7D45 - chains C and I of the 11 polymer chains in the assembly; structure by electron microscopy, 3.80 A resolution.

[Chain C]
Name: Translation initiation factor eIF-2B subunit beta
From: Homo sapiens
UniProtKB: P49770 (EI2BB_HUMAN); residue numbers follow UniProt; this construct covers 1-351
Sequence (351 residues; row label = number of the first residue in the row):
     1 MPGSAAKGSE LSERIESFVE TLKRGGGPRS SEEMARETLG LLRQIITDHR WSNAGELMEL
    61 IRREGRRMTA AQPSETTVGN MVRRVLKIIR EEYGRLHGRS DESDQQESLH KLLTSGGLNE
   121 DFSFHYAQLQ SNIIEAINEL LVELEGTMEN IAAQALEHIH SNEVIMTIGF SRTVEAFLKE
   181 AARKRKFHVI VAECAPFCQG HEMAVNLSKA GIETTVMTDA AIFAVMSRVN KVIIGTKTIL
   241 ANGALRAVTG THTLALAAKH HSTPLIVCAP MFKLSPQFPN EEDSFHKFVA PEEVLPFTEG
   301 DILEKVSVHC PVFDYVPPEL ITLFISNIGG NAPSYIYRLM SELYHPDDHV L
Unresolved in the structure: 1-7, 99-125
Swiss-Prot annotation at these positions:
  - natural variant: Val85 (V85E: In VWM2), Ala127 (A127V: Found in a patient with Rett syndrome-like phenotype; uncertain significance), Ser171 (S171F: In VWM2), Pro196 (P196S: In VWM2), Gly200 (G200V: In VWM2), Glu213 (E213G: In VWM2), Cys268 (C268Y: In VWM2), Lys273 (K273R: In VWM2), Val316 (V316D: In VWM2), Gly329 (G329V: In VWM2)

[Chain I]
Name: Translation initiation factor eIF-2B subunit epsilon
From: Homo sapiens
UniProtKB: Q13144 (EI2BE_HUMAN); residue numbers follow UniProt; this construct covers 1-721
Sequence (721 residues; numbered 1 to 721; the number before each row is that of its first residue):
     1 MAAPVVAPPG VVVSRANKRS GAGPGGSGGG GARGAEEEPP PPLQAVLVAD SFDRRFFPIS
    61 KDQPRVLLPL ANVALIDYTL EFLTATGVQE TFVFCCWKAA QIKEHLLKSK WCRPTSLNVV
   121 RIITSELYRS LGDVLRDVDA KALVRSDFLL VYGDVISNIN ITRALEEHRL RRKLEKNVSV
   181 MTMIFKESSP SHPTRCHEDN VVVAVDSTTN RVLHFQKTQG LRRFAFPLSL FQGSSDGVEV
   241 RYDLLDCHIS ICSPQVAQLF TDNFDYQTRD DFVRGLLVNE EILGNQIHMH VTAKEYGARV
   301 SNLHMYSAVC ADVIRRWVYP LTPEANFTDS TTQSCTHSRH NIYRGPEVSL GHGSILEENV
   361 LLGSGTVIGS NCFITNSVIG PGCHIGDNVV LDQTYLWQGV RVAAGAQIHQ SLLCDNAEVK
   421 ERVTLKPRSV LTSQVVVGPN ITLPEGSVIS LHPPDAEEDE DDGEFSDDSG ADQEKDKVKM
   481 KGYNPAEVGA AGKGYLWKAA GMNMEEEEEL QQNLWGLKIN MEEESESESE QSMDSEEPDS
   541 RGGSPQMDDI KVFQNEVLGT LQRGKEENIS CDNLVLEINS LKYAYNISLK EVMQVLSHVV
   601 LEFPLQQMDS PLDSSRYCAL LLPLLKAWSP VFRNYIKRAA DHLEALAAIE DFFLEHEALG
   661 ISMAKVLMAF YQLEILAEET ILSWFSQRDT TDKGQQLRKN QQLQRFIQWL KEAEEESSED
   721 D
Unresolved in the structure: 1-40, 468-721
Swiss-Prot annotation at these positions:
  - modified residue: Ala2 (N-acetylalanine), Arg19 (Omega-N-methylarginine), Ser27 (Phosphoserine), Ser130 (Phosphoserine), Thr322 (Phosphothreonine), Ser450 (Phosphoserine), Ser466 (Phosphoserine), Ser469 (Phosphoserine), Ser532 (Phosphoserine), Ser540 (Phosphoserine), Ser544 (Phosphoserine), Ser717 (Phosphoserine)
  - cross-link (Glycyl lysine isopeptide (Lys-Gly)): Lys61 (interchain with G-Cter in ubiquitin), Lys103 (interchain with G-Cter in ubiquitin), Lys141 (interchain with G-Cter in ubiquitin), Lys217 (interchain with G-Cter in ubiquitin)
  - natural variant: Asp62 (D62V: In VWM5), Leu68 (L68S: In VWM5), Val73 (V73G: In VWM5), Ala74 (A74T: In VWM5), Thr91 (T91A: In VWM5), Leu106 (L106F: In VWM5), Arg113 (R113C: In VWM5; R113H: In VWM5), Arg195 (R195C: In VWM5; R195H: In VWM5), Arg269 (R269G: In VWM5; R269Q: In VWM5), Asp270 (D270H: In VWM5), Arg299 (R299H: In VWM5), Cys310 (C310F: In VWM5), 9 further natural variant entries in UniProt

[How chain C and chain I interact]
Contacting residue pairs (42):
  Glu13(C) - Leu117(I)
  Glu20(C) - Leu117(I)
  Arg24(C) - Glu81(I)  salt bridge
  Arg24(C) - Pro320(I)
  Gln72(C) - Tyr319(I)
  Glu282(C) - His337(I)
  Asp283(C) - Ser338(I)
  Asp283(C) - Arg339(I)  hydrogen bond (side chain-backbone)
  Lys287(C) - Tyr319(I)
  Phe288(C) - Arg316(I)  hydrogen bond (backbone-side chain)
  Phe288(C) - Tyr319(I)
  Phe288(C) - His337(I)
  Ala290(C) - Arg316(I)
  Ala290(C) - Tyr319(I)  hydrophobic
  Pro291(C) - Arg315(I)
  Pro291(C) - Arg316(I)
  Glu292(C) - Lys294(I)
  Glu292(C) - Trp317(I)
  Leu295(C) - Trp317(I)
  Phe297(C) - Lys186(I)
  Phe297(C) - Glu187(I)
  Phe297(C) - His192(I)
  Phe297(C) - Thr194(I)
  Phe297(C) - Tyr296(I)  hydrophobic
  Phe297(C) - Trp317(I)  hydrophobic
  Thr298(C) - Glu187(I)
  Thr298(C) - Ser189(I)  hydrogen bond (backbone-side chain)
  Glu299(C) - Ser189(I)  hydrogen bond (backbone-side chain)
  Gly300(C) - Ser189(I)
  Gly300(C) - Ser191(I)
  Gly300(C) - His192(I)
  Asp301(C) - Ser191(I)
  Leu303(C) - His192(I)
  Leu303(C) - Trp317(I)  hydrophobic
  Glu304(C) - Pro193(I)
  Glu304(C) - Arg315(I)  hydrogen bond (backbone-side chain)
  Glu304(C) - Gln393(I)
  Lys305(C) - Arg315(I)
  Val306(C) - Arg315(I)
  Ser307(C) - Arg315(I)
  Ser307(C) - Glu358(I)
  His309(C) - Asn341(I)  hydrogen bond
Other interface residues (no listed pair), chain C (27 interface residues in all): Ser17, Lys23, Val289, Pro296
Other interface residues (no listed pair), chain I (28 interface residues in all): Lys110, Ser188, Ala293, Asp312, Ala325, His340

[Summary]
Chain C and chain I form an interface of 27 and 28 residues respectively; the contacts include 6 hydrogen
bonds and 1 salt bridge. Polar pairs include Arg24(C)-Glu81(I), Asp283(C)-Arg339(I) and Phe288(C)-Arg316(I).
Chain C is Translation initiation factor eIF-2B subunit beta and chain I is Translation initiation factor
eIF-2B subunit epsilon, both from Homo sapiens; the structure, eIF2B-eIF2(aP), aP1 complex, was determined by
electron microscopy, deposited together with 7D43, 7D44 and 7D46.
